Entry 1M6S (X-ray diffraction, 1.80 A resolution); this record covers chains A and B of the 4 polymer chains in the assembly.

== Chain A (and B) ==
Name: L-allo-threonine aldolase
From: Thermotoga maritima
Notes: EC 4.1.2.5; chain B of this document is another copy of the same molecule, construct and numbering; everything in this record applies to it too
UniProtKB: Q9X266 (Q9X266_THEMA); residues 1-343 here = UniProt positions 1-343
Sequence (347 residues; numbered -3 to 343; the number before each row is that of its first residue; numbers below 1 keep their minus sign (Gly-3 is residue -3)):
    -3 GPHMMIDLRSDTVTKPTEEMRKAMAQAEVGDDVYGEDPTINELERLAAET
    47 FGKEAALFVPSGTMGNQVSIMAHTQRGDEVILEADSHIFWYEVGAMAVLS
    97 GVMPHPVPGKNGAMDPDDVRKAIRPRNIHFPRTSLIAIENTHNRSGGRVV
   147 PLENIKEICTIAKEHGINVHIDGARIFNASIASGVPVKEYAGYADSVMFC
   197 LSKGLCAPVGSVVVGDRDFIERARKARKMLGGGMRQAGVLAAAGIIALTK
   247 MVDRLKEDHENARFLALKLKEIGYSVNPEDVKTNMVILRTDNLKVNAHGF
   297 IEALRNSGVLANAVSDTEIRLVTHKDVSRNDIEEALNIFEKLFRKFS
Unresolved in the structure: -3 to 0
Modified / non-standard residues: Lys199 ((2S)-2-amino-6-[[3-hydroxy-2-methyl-5-(phosphonooxymethyl)pyridin-4-yl]methylideneamino]hexanoic acid; LLP)
Differences from the reference sequence: cloning artifact (-3 to 0); modified residue (199)
Bound ions: Ca2+ site 1: Thr8, Thr10, Ser198, Ala203 (shared with 1 residue of chain D); Ca2+ site 2: Gln232 (shared with 4 residues of chain D); Ca2+ site 3: Asn288, Ser343 (shared with 2 residues of chain D); Ca2+ site 4: Asp322 (shared with Asn326(B), Glu329(B) of chain B)

== How chain A and chain B interact ==
Pairs across the interface (26; chain A residue first):
  Val29(A) - His125(B)
  Met67(A) - Arg72(B)  hydrogen bond (backbone-side chain)
  Thr70(A) - Arg72(B)  hydrogen bond (backbone-side chain)
  Gln71(A) - Gln71(B)
  Gln71(A) - Arg72(B)
  Arg72(A) - Met67(B)  hydrogen bond (side chain-backbone)
  Arg72(A) - Thr70(B)  hydrogen bond (side chain-backbone)
  Arg72(A) - Gln71(B)
  Arg72(A) - Arg72(B)
  Arg72(A) - Leu95(B)
  Arg72(A) - Ser96(B)  hydrogen bond (side chain-backbone)
  Leu95(A) - Arg72(B)
  Ser96(A) - Arg72(B)  hydrogen bond (backbone-side chain)
  Asn123(A) - Lys221(B)  hydrogen bond (backbone-side chain)
  Ile124(A) - Arg220(B)
  Ile124(A) - Lys221(B)  hydrogen bond (backbone-side chain)
  Ile124(A) - Lys224(B)
  His125(A) - Val29(B)
  His125(A) - Lys224(B)
  Phe126(A) - Lys221(B)  hydrogen bond (backbone-side chain)
  Arg220(A) - Ile124(B)
  Lys221(A) - Asn123(B)  hydrogen bond (side chain-backbone)
  Lys221(A) - Ile124(B)  hydrogen bond (side chain-backbone)
  Lys221(A) - Phe126(B)  hydrogen bond (side chain-backbone)
  Lys224(A) - Ile124(B)
  Lys224(A) - His125(B)
Also at the interface, not in a pair above, chain A (16 interface residues in all): Gly73, Met225
Also at the interface, not in a pair above, chain B (16 interface residues in all): Gly73, Met225

== Summary ==
The chain A/chain B interface involves 16 residues from each chain; the contacts include 12 hydrogen bonds.
Among the polar pairs are Met67(A)-Arg72(B), Thr70(A)-Arg72(B) and Arg72(A)-Ser96(B). The Ca2+ site 1 is built
by Thr8(A), Thr10(A), Ser198(A) and Ala203(A).
Both chains are L-allo-threonine aldolase (Thermotoga maritima). Entry 1M6S (Crystal Structure Of Threonine
Aldolase) was determined by X-ray diffraction together with 1LW4 and 1LW5 from the same study.
